5JIL - chain A; structure by X-ray diffraction, 1.85 A resolution.

== Chain A ==
Molecule: Hemagglutinin-esterase
Organism: Rat coronavirus
Notes: EC 3.1.1.53
Reference sequence: Q3HS77 (Q3HS77_9BETC); residues 20-398 here correspond to UniProt positions 22-400 (UniProt number = residue number + 2)
Chain sequence (388 residues; row label = number of the first residue in the row):
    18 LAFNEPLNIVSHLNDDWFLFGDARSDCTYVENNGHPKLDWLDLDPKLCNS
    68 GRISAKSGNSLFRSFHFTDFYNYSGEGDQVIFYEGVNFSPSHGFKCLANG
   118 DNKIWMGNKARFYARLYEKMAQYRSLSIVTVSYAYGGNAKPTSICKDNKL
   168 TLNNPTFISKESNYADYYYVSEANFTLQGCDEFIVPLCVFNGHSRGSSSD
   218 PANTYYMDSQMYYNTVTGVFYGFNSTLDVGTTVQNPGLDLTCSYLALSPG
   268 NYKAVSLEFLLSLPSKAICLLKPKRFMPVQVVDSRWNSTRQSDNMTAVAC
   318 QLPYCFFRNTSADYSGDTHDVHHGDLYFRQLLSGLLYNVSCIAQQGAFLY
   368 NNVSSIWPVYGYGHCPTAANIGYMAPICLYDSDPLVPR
Unresolved in the structure: 18-19, 389-405
Differences from the reference sequence: expression tag (18-19, 399-405); engineered mutation Ala40 (Ser42 in Q3HS77)
Disulfide bonds: Cys44-Cys65, Cys113-Cys162, Cys197-Cys286, Cys205-Cys259, Cys317-Cys322, Cys358-Cys382
Glycans and other covalent adducts: N-acetylglucosamine (NAG) linked to Asn89, Asn191, Asn241, Asn304, Asn311, Asn326, Asn355, Asn369
Bound ions: Zn2+: Glu48, His52, Asp56, His336; Na+: Asp225, Ser226, Ser273, Glu275, Leu277
Ligand contacts:
  - 6KL (methyl 4,5-bisacetamido-3,4,5-trideoxy-D-glycero-alpha-D-galacto-non-2-ulopyranosidonic acid), molecule 1: Asp39, Ala40, Arg41, Tyr46, Trp57, Ser74, Gly75, Asn76, Val103, Asn104, Trp303, His336, Asp337, His340
  - 6KL, molecule 2: Leu114, Ile161, Tyr184, Phe207, Ser211, Arg212, Gly213, Ser214, Ser215, Thr248, Leu255, Phe276, Leu277
What the authors report for this chain:
  - Na+ coordination: Asp225, Ser226, Ser273, Glu275, Leu277
  - Zn2+ coordination: Glu48, His52, Asp56, His336
  - mutagenesis - E48Q, D56N, R307A: decreased catalytic activity
  - binding site for 6KL: Tyr46, Ser74, His336
  - specificity-determining residues: Tyr46
  - mutagenesis - R307A: unchanged catalytic activity on pNPA
  - mutagenesis - S40A: abolished catalytic activity

== Overview ==
Ligands of chain A: compound 6KL. N-acetylglucosamine is covalently linked to Asn89, Asn191, Asn241, Asn304,
Asn311 and Asn326 and 2 more. Glu48, His52, Asp56 and His336 form the Zn2+ site. From the paper: a binding
site for 6KL at Tyr46, Ser74 and His336; E48Q, D56N and R307A reduce catalytic activity.
Chain A is Hemagglutinin-esterase (Rat coronavirus); the structure, Crystal structure of rat coronavirus
strain New-Jersey Hemagglutinin-Esterase in complex with 4N-acetyl sialic acid, was determined by X-ray
diffraction, deposited together with 5JIF.
